PDB entry 5L7O | X-ray diffraction, 3.60 A resolution | chains A and C of the 3 polymer chains in the assembly

Chain A:
Protein: Capsid protein
Source organism: Triatoma virus
UniProt: Q9QEY5 (Q9QEY5_9VIRU); residues 1-271 here correspond to UniProt positions 598-868 (UniProt number = residue number + 597)
Amino-acid sequence (271 residues; row label = number of the first residue in the row):
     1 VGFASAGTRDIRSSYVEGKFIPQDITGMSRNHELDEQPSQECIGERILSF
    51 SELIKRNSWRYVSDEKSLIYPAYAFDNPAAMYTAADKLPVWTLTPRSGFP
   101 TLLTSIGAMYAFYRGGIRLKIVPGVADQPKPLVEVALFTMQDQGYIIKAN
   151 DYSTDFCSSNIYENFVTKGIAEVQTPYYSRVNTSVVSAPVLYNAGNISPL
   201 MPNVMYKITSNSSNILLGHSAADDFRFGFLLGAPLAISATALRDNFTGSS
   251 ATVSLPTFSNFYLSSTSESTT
Disordered / not traced: 1-34, 265-271

Chain C:
Protein: Capsid protein
Source organism: Triatoma virus
UniProt: Q9QEY5 (Q9QEY5_9VIRU); residues 1-285 here correspond to UniProt positions 313-597 (UniProt number = residue number + 312)
Amino-acid sequence (285 residues; numbered 1 to 285; the number before each row is that of its first residue):
     1 SKPLTTIPPTIVVQRPSQYFNNADGVDQGLPLSLKYGNEVILKTPFAGTS
    51 SDEMALEYVLKIPNYFSRFKYSSTSLPKQVLWTSPVHPQIIRNHVTVVDA
   101 PGQPTLLAYATGFFKYWRGGLVYTFRFVKTNYHSGRVQITFHPFVGYDDV
   151 MDSDGKIVRDEYVYRVVVDLRDQTEATLVVPFTSLTPYKVCADVFNSANR
   201 PKYNYEPRDFKVYDNTTDQFFTGTLCVSALTPLVSSSAVVSSTIDVLVEV
   251 KASDDFEVAVPNTPLWLPVDSLTERPSLDGVPIAQ
Disordered / not traced: 277-285
Sequence notes: conflict M54 (Val366 in Q9QEY5)

Chain A / chain C interface:
Pairs across the interface (151; chain A residue first):
  P38(A) - R118(C)
  P38(A) - Y188(C)
  S39(A) - Y188(C)  hydrogen bond (backbone-side chain)
  S39(A) - E257(C)
  C42(A) - P187(C)  hydrophobic
  C42(A) - Y188(C)  hydrophobic
  I43(A) - Y116(C)  hydrophobic
  I43(A) - Y188(C)
  I43(A) - A259(C)  hydrophobic
  E45(A) - P261(C)
  R46(A) - E257(C)  salt bridge
  I47(A) - L56(C)
  L48(A) - A55(C)
  L48(A) - L56(C)  hydrogen bond (backbone-backbone)
  S49(A) - M54(C)  hydrogen bond (side chain-backbone)
  S49(A) - A55(C)
  S49(A) - L56(C)
  F50(A) - M54(C)  hydrogen bond (backbone-backbone)
  F50(A) - L56(C)  hydrophobic
  F50(A) - A110(C)  hydrophobic
  S51(A) - M54(C)
  E52(A) - A23(C)
  I54(A) - M54(C)  hydrophobic
  K55(A) - N22(C)
  K55(A) - A23(C)
  R56(A) - F20(C)
  R56(A) - N21(C)  hydrogen bond (side chain-backbone)
  R56(A) - P261(C)  hydrogen bond (side chain-backbone)
  R56(A) - N262(C)
  N57(A) - F20(C)  hydrogen bond (backbone-backbone)
  W59(A) - F20(C)  hydrophobic
  D76(A) - D270(C)
  N77(A) - P268(C)
  N77(A) - D270(C)  hydrogen bond (backbone-side chain)
  P78(A) - V269(C)
  P78(A) - D270(C)  hydrogen bond (backbone-backbone)
  A79(A) - S271(C)
  A80(A) - V269(C)  hydrophobic
  A80(A) - S271(C)  hydrogen bond (backbone-backbone)
  A80(A) - L272(C)  hydrophobic
  A80(A) - T273(C)  hydrogen bond (backbone-backbone)
  M81(A) - T273(C)
  M81(A) - E274(C)
  M81(A) - R275(C)
  M81(A) - P276(C)
  Y82(A) - V97(C)  hydrophobic
  Y82(A) - V98(C)
  Y82(A) - D99(C)
  Y82(A) - T273(C)  hydrogen bond (backbone-backbone)
  Y82(A) - E274(C)
  Y82(A) - R275(C)  hydrogen bond (backbone-backbone)
  T83(A) - E274(C)
  T83(A) - R275(C)
  P89(A) - R275(C)
  W91(A) - D99(C)
  T92(A) - R275(C)  hydrogen bond
  P100(A) - L267(C)  hydrophobic
  P100(A) - P268(C)
  S105(A) - Y109(C)  hydrogen bond (backbone-side chain)
  S105(A) - F113(C)
  S105(A) - P268(C)
  I106(A) - F113(C)  hydrophobic
  M109(A) - L106(C)  hydrophobic
  M109(A) - Y109(C)  hydrophobic
  Y110(A) - E53(C)  hydrogen bond (side chain-backbone)
  Y110(A) - M54(C)
  Y110(A) - V59(C)
  R114(A) - V40(C)
  R114(A) - I41(C)  hydrogen bond (side chain-backbone)
  R114(A) - F46(C)
  R118(A) - D27(C)  salt bridge
  K120(A) - F20(C)
  K120(A) - D27(C)  salt bridge
  S159(A) - L32(C)  hydrogen bond (side chain-backbone)
  I161(A) - L30(C)  hydrophobic
  I161(A) - P31(C)
  I161(A) - L32(C)  hydrophobic
  E163(A) - L30(C)
  K168(A) - P16(C)  hydrogen bond (side chain-backbone)
  G169(A) - P16(C)
  I170(A) - P16(C)
  I170(A) - S17(C)
  E172(A) - S17(C)  hydrogen bond
  E172(A) - Q18(C)
  E172(A) - G29(C)
  E172(A) - L30(C)  hydrogen bond (backbone-backbone)
  V173(A) - L30(C)
  V173(A) - L32(C)  hydrophobic
  Q174(A) - L30(C)  hydrogen bond (backbone-backbone)
  Q174(A) - P31(C)
  Q174(A) - L32(C)  hydrogen bond (backbone-backbone)
  P176(A) - L32(C)
  P176(A) - S33(C)
  P176(A) - N38(C)
  Y178(A) - S33(C)
  Y178(A) - L34(C)  hydrogen bond (side chain-backbone)
  N182(A) - K43(C)
  T183(A) - F46(C)
  D224(A) - E39(C)
  D224(A) - V40(C)  hydrogen bond (side chain-backbone)
  R226(A) - L42(C)
  R226(A) - D52(C)  salt bridge
  R226(A) - M54(C)
  F227(A) - F46(C)
  F227(A) - M54(C)  hydrogen bond (backbone-side chain)
  G228(A) - F46(C)
  G228(A) - E53(C)
  F229(A) - A47(C)
  F229(A) - E53(C)  hydrogen bond (backbone-side chain)
  L230(A) - E53(C)  hydrogen bond (backbone-side chain)
  L230(A) - V59(C)  hydrophobic
  L230(A) - I62(C)  hydrophobic
  A233(A) - P104(C)
  A233(A) - T105(C)
  A233(A) - L106(C)
  P234(A) - Q103(C)  hydrogen bond (backbone-side chain)
  P234(A) - Y109(C)
  L235(A) - Q103(C)
  L235(A) - P268(C)
  L235(A) - V269(C)  hydrogen bond (backbone-backbone)
  L235(A) - S271(C)
  L235(A) - L272(C)
  A236(A) - H94(C)  hydrogen bond (backbone-side chain)
  A236(A) - Q103(C)  hydrogen bond (backbone-side chain)
  A236(A) - P104(C)
  A236(A) - L267(C)
  A236(A) - P268(C)  hydrophobic
  I237(A) - H94(C)
  I237(A) - W266(C)
  I237(A) - L267(C)  hydrogen bond (backbone-backbone)
  S238(A) - P101(C)
  S238(A) - V194(C)
  S238(A) - L265(C)
  S238(A) - W266(C)
  A239(A) - L265(C)  hydrogen bond (backbone-backbone)
  T240(A) - D193(C)  hydrogen bond
  T240(A) - V194(C)
  T240(A) - Y205(C)
  A241(A) - P101(C)  hydrophobic
  A241(A) - Y205(C)  hydrophobic
  R243(A) - Y203(C)  hydrogen bond
  R243(A) - Y205(C)  hydrogen bond
  D244(A) - Y203(C)
  D244(A) - N204(C)
  D244(A) - Y205(C)  hydrogen bond (side chain-backbone)
  N245(A) - P201(C)  hydrogen bond (side chain-backbone)
  N245(A) - K202(C)
  N245(A) - Y203(C)  hydrogen bond (side chain-backbone)
  F246(A) - K202(C)
  F246(A) - Y203(C)
  F246(A) - N204(C)
Interface residues without a listed pair, chain A (85 interface residues in all): L53, L88, L102, A108, F112, Y113, G115, V135, A136, L137, Y162, T175, Y206, D223, G232, L242, L255
Interface residues without a listed pair, chain C (77 interface residues in all): R15, Q28, E57, Y58, A100, G102, F114, V260, P264

Summary:
The interface between chain A and chain C involves 85 residues on one side and 77 on the other, with 40
hydrogen bonds and 4 salt bridges. Polar contacts include R46(A)-E257(C), R118(A)-D27(C) and K120(A)-D27(C).
Chain A is Capsid protein and chain C is Capsid protein, both from Triatoma virus; the structure, X-ray
structure of Triatoma virus empty capsid, was determined by X-ray diffraction.
